2AFI - chains G and H of the 8 polymer chains in the assembly; structure by X-ray diffraction, 3.10 A resolution.

# Chain G (and H)
Protein: Nitrogenase iron protein 1
Source organism: Azotobacter vinelandii
Notes: EC 1.18.6.1; chain H of this document is another copy of the same molecule, construct and numbering; everything in this record applies to it too
UniProt: P00459 (NIFH1_AZOVI); residues 1-289 here = UniProt positions 1-289
Chain sequence (289 residues; each row starts with the number of its first residue):
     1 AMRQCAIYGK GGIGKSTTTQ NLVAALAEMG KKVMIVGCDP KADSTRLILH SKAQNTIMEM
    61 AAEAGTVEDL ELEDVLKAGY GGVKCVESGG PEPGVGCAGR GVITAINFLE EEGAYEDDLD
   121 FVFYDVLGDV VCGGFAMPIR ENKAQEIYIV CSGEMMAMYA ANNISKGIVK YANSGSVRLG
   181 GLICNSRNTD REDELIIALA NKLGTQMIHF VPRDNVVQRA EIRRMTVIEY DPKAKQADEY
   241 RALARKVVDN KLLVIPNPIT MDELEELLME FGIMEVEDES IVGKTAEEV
Unresolved in the structure: 264-289 (chain H: 1, 271-289)
Ion coordination: Mg2+: D39 (together with ADP); 4Fe-4S cluster Fe: C97, C132 (shared with C97(H), C132(H) of chain H)
Ligand contacts:
  - ADP (adenosine-5'-diphosphate): K10, G11, G12, I13, G14, K15, S16, T17, D43, N185, V211, P212, R213, D214, V217, Q218, E221, Y240
  - 4Fe-4S cluster (SF4): G96, C97, A98, G99, C132, G133, G134, F135

# Interface between chain G and chain H
Contacting residue pairs (46; chain G residue first):
  K10(G) - K10(H)
  G12(G) - M156(H)
  P40(G) - Y159(H)  hydrogen bond (backbone-side chain)
  K41(G) - M155(H)
  K41(G) - M156(H)
  K41(G) - Y159(H)  hydrogen bond (backbone-side chain)
  K52(G) - D262(H)
  K52(G) - E265(H)  salt bridge
  E92(G) - K170(H)  salt bridge
  P93(G) - V131(H)  hydrophobic
  P93(G) - N163(H)
  P93(G) - K166(H)
  P93(G) - G167(H)
  G94(G) - V131(H)  hydrogen bond (backbone-backbone)
  G94(G) - G133(H)
  G94(G) - A136(H)
  G94(G) - R140(H)  hydrogen bond (backbone-side chain)
  G94(G) - Y171(H)  hydrogen bond (backbone-side chain)
  V95(G) - R140(H)
  V95(G) - Y171(H)
  G96(G) - C132(H)
  G96(G) - G133(H)  hydrogen bond (backbone-backbone)
  G96(G) - R140(H)
  A98(G) - V130(H)  hydrophobic
  D129(G) - D129(H)
  V130(G) - V130(H)  hydrophobic
  V130(G) - F135(H)  hydrophobic
  V131(G) - P93(H)  hydrophobic
  V131(G) - G94(H)
  C132(G) - G96(H)
  C132(G) - A98(H)
  G133(G) - G96(H)  hydrogen bond (backbone-backbone)
  F135(G) - V130(H)  hydrophobic
  A136(G) - G94(H)
  R140(G) - G94(H)  hydrogen bond (side chain-backbone)
  R140(G) - V95(H)
  R140(G) - G96(H)
  M156(G) - G12(H)
  M156(G) - K41(H)
  Y159(G) - K41(H)
  K166(G) - P93(H)
  Y171(G) - G94(H)  hydrogen bond (side chain-backbone)
  Y171(G) - V95(H)
  R187(G) - R187(H)
  I222(G) - M269(H)  hydrophobic
  M261(G) - R46(H)
Also at the interface, not in a pair above, chain G (32 interface residues in all): G11, C97, L127, N163, G167, K170
Also at the interface, not in a pair above, chain H (33 interface residues in all): G11, P40, E92, G134

# In short
32 residues of chain G and 33 residues of chain H are in contact, with 9 hydrogen bonds and 2 salt bridges.
Polar pairs include K52(G)-E265(H), E92(G)-K170(H) and P40(G)-Y159(H). Chain G binds 4Fe-4S cluster and ADP.
C97(G) and C132(G) coordinate a 4Fe-4S cluster Fe ion.
Chain G and chain H are both Nitrogenase iron protein 1 (Azotobacter vinelandii); the structure, Crystal
Structure of MgADP bound Av2-Av1 Complex, was determined by X-ray diffraction together with 4WZB and 2AFH from
the same study.
